7OFU - chain AAA; structure by X-ray diffraction, 1.72 A resolution.

[Chain AAA]
Protein: Papain-like protease nsp3
From: Severe acute respiratory syndrome coronavirus 2
Notes: EC 3.4.19.12, 3.4.22.-
Reference sequence: P0DTC1 (R1A_SARS2); residues 1-315 here correspond to UniProt positions 1564-1878 (UniProt number = residue number + 1563)
Amino-acid sequence (315 residues; numbered 1 to 315; the number before each row is that of its first residue):
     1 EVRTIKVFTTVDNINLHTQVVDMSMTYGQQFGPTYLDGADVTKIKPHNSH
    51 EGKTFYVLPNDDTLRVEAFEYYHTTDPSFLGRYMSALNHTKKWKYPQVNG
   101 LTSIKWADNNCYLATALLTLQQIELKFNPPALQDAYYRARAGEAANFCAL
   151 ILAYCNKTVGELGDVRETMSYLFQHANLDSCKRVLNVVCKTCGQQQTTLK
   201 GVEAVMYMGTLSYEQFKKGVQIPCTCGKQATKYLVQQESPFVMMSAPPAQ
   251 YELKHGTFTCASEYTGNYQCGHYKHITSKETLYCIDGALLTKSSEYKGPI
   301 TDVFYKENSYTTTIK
Bound ions: Zn2+: Cys-189, Cys-192, Cys-224, Cys-226
Small-molecule neighbours: methyl 3,4-bis(oxidanyl)benzoate (HE9): Phe-69, Glu-70, His-73, Glu-203
What the authors report for this chain:
  - binding site for methyl 3,4-bis(oxidanyl)benzoate: Phe-69, Glu-70, His-73

[Overview]
Bound to chain AAA: methyl 3,4-bis(oxidanyl)benzoate. The Zn2+ site is built by Cys-189, Cys-192, Cys-224 and
Cys-226. The paper reports a binding site for methyl 3,4-bis(oxidanyl)benzoate at Phe-69, Glu-70 and His-73.
Chain AAA is Papain-like protease nsp3 (Severe acute respiratory syndrome coronavirus 2); the structure,
Structure of SARS-CoV-2 Papain-like protease PLpro in complex with 3, 4-Dihydroxybenzoic acid, methyl ester,
was determined by X-ray diffraction together with 7OFS, 7OFT and 7NFV from the same study.
